Entry 3EA2 (X-ray diffraction, 1.95 A resolution); this record covers chain A.

== Chain A ==
Molecule: 1-phosphatidylinositol phosphodiesterase
Source organism: Bacillus thuringiensis
Notes: EC 4.6.1.13
Reference sequence: P08954 (PLC_BACTU); residues 1-298 here correspond to UniProt positions 32-329 (UniProt number = residue number + 31)
Chain sequence (298 residues; each row starts with the number of its first residue):
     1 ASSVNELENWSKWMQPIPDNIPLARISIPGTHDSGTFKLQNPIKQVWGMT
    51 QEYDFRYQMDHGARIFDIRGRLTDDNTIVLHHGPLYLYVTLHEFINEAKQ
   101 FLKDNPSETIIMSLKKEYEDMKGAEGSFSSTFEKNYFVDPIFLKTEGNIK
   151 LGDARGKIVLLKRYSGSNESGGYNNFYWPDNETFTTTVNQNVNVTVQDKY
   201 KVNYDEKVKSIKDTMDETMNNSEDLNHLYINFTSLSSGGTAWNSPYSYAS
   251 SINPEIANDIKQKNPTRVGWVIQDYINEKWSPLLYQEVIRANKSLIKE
Disordered / not traced: 297-298
Construct notes: engineered mutation Ser247 (Tyr278 in P08954), Ser251 (Tyr282 in P08954)
Metal / ion sites: Zn2+ site 1: His61, Glu278; Zn2+ site 2: Asp74, Asp75; Zn2+ site 3: Asp224, His227
Small-molecule neighbours: 1,2,3,4,5,6-hexahydroxy-cyclohexane (INS): His32, Asp33, Arg69, Lys115, Arg163, Trp178, Asp198, Tyr200, Phe232
Curated features (UniProtKB/Swiss-Prot):
  - active site: His32 (Proton acceptor), His82 (Proton donor)
What the authors report for this chain:
  - mutagenesis - Y247S/Y251S: unchanged catalytic activity on PI/diC7PC
  - mutagenesis - Y247S/Y251S: decreased catalytic activity on PI/Triton X-100 micelles
  - mutagenesis - Y246S/Y247S/Y248S (KD of 0.5 +/- 0.2 mm), Y247S/Y251S (2-fold): decreased binding to PC vesicles
  - mutagenesis - Y247S/Y251S (KD of 1.1 mm): decreased binding to micellar diC7PC
  - mutagenesis - Y246S/Y247S/Y248S: decreased catalytic activity on diC7PC
  - mutagenesis - Y247S/Y251S: unchanged catalytic activity on PI solubilized in diC7PC
  - mutagenesis - Y247S/Y251S: increased catalytic activity on diC7PC micelles

== In short ==
Ligands of chain A: 1,2,3,4,5,6-hexahydroxy-cyclohexane. His61 and Glu278 form the Zn2+ site 1. Asp74 and
Asp75 form the Zn2+ site 2. From UniProt: active-site residues His32 and His82. From the paper:
Y246S/Y247S/Y248S and Y247S/Y251S reduce binding to PC vesicles; Y247S/Y251S reduce catalytic activity on
PI/Triton X-100 micelles.
Chain A is 1-phosphatidylinositol phosphodiesterase (Bacillus thuringiensis); the structure, Crystal Structure
of the Myo-inositol bound Y247S/Y251S Mutant of Phosphatidylinositol-Specific Phospholipase C from Bacillus
Thuringiensis, was determined by X-ray diffraction (same publication as 3EA1 and 3EA3).
